Entry 7XOW (electron microscopy, 3.10 A resolution); this record covers chains B and E of the 6 polymer chains in the assembly.

== Chain B ==
Molecule: Guanine nucleotide-binding protein G(I)/G(S)/G(T) subunit beta-1
Source organism: Homo sapiens
UniProt: P62873 (GBB1_HUMAN); residue numbers follow UniProt; this construct covers 2-340
Sequence (345 residues; row label = number of the first residue in the row; numbers below 1 keep their minus sign (Met-4 is residue -4)):
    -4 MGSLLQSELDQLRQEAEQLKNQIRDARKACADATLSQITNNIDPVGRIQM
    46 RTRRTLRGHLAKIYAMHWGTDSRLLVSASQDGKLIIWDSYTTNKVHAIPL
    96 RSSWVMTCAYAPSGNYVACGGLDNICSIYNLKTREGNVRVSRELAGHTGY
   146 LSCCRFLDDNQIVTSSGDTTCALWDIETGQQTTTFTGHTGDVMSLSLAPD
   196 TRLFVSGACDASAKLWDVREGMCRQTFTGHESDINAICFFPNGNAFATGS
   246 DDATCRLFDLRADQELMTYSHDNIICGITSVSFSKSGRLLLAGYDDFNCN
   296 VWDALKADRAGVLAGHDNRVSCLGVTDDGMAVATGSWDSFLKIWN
Not modelled in the structure: -4 to 2
Differences from the reference sequence: initiating methionine (-4); expression tag (-3 to 1)
Swiss-Prot annotation at these positions:
  - modified residue: Ser2 (N-acetylserine), His266 (Phosphohistidine)
  - natural variant: Leu30 (L30F: In MRD42; uncertain significance), Arg52 (R52G: In MRD42), Gly64 (G64V: In MRD42), Asp76 (D76E: In MRD42; D76G: In MRD42), Gly77 (G77S: In MRD42), Lys78 (K78R: In MRD42), Ile80 (I80N: In MRD42; I80T: In MRD42), His91 (H91R: In MRD42; uncertain significance), Ala92 (A92T: In MRD42), Pro94 (P94S: In MRD42), Leu95 (L95P: In MRD42), Arg96 (R96L: In MRD42), 5 further natural variant entries in UniProt

== Chain E ==
Molecule: scfv16
Source organism: Mus musculus
Notes: antibody fragment or engineered binder
Sequence (269 residues; numbered 1 to 257 plus 15 insertion-coded residues; 3 numbers in that range are skipped by the numbering (no residue carries them; nothing is unmodelled there); the number before each row is that of its first residue; a row labelled like 120A-120O holds insertion residues (120A, then the next letters in order)):
     1 DVQLVESGGGLVQPGGSRKLSCSASGFAFSSFGMHWVRQAPEKGLEWVAY
    51 ISSGSGTIYYADTVKGRFTISRDDPKNTLFLQMTSLRSEDTAMYYCVRSI
   101 YYYGSSPFDFWGQGTTLTVS
120A-120O SGGGGSGGGGSGGGG
   124 SDIVMTQATSSVPVTPGESVSISCRSSKSLLHSNGNTYLYWFLQRPGQSP
   174 QLLIYRMSNLASGVPDRFSGSGSGTAFTLTISRLEAEDVGVYYCMQHLEY
   224 PLTFGAGTKLELKGSLEVLFQGPAAAHHHHHHHH
Not modelled in the structure: 1, 120A-120O, 138, 236-257
Disulfides: Cys147-Cys217

== How chain B and chain E interact ==
Residue-residue contacts - 12 pairs, chain B then chain E:
  Asp66(B) - Tyr103(E)  hydrogen bond
  Arg68(B) - Tyr103(E)
  Leu69(B) - Tyr103(E)  hydrophobic
  Asp83(B) - Tyr103(E)
  Val90(B) - Tyr102(E)  hydrophobic
  Arg129(B) - Val2(E)
  Arg129(B) - Arg98(E)
  Glu130(B) - Val2(E)
  Glu130(B) - Gly26(E)
  Glu130(B) - Phe27(E)
  Glu130(B) - Ala28(E)  hydrogen bond (backbone-backbone)
  Gly131(B) - Phe32(E)
Other interface residues (no listed pair), chain B (9 interface residues in all): His91

== Summary ==
9 residues of chain B and 8 residues of chain E are in contact; the contacts include 2 hydrogen bonds. Polar
pairs include Asp66(B)-Tyr103(E) and Glu130(B)-Ala28(E).
Chain B is Guanine nucleotide-binding protein G(I)/G(S)/G(T) subunit beta-1 (Homo sapiens) and chain E is
scfv16 (Mus musculus); the structure, Structural insights into human brain gut peptide cholecystokinin
receptors, was determined by electron microscopy (same publication as 8IA7, 7XOU and 7XOV).
